Entry 7ZMZ (X-ray diffraction, 3.20 A resolution); this record covers chains A and D.

== Chain A ==
Molecule: Interleukin-2
Organism: Homo sapiens
Reference sequence: P60568 (IL2_HUMAN); residues 0-133 here correspond to UniProt positions 20-153 (UniProt number = residue number + 20)
Amino-acid sequence (146 residues; numbered -1 to 144; the number before each row is that of its first residue; numbers below 1 keep their minus sign (Gly-1 is residue -1)):
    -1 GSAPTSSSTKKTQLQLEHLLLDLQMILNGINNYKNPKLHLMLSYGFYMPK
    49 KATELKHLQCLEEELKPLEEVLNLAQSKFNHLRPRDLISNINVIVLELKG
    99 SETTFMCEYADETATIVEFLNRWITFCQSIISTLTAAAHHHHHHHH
Not modelled in the structure: -1 to 3, 97-101, 136-144
Construct notes: expression tag (-1, 134-144); engineered mutation His37 (Thr57 in P60568), Leu38 (Arg58 in P60568), Ser41 (Thr61 in P60568), Tyr42 (Phe62 in P60568), Gly43 (Lys63 in P60568); conflict Phe77 (Asn97 in P60568), Asn78 (Phe98 in P60568)
Swiss-Prot annotation at these positions:
  - glycosylation: Thr3 (O-linked (GalNAc...) threonine)
Disulfide bonds: Cys58-Cys105
From the paper describing this entry:
  - mutagenesis - T37H/R38L/T41S/F42Y/K43G: increased binding to IL-2Ra at low pH
  - mutagenesis - T37H/R38L/T41S/F42Y/K43G: decreased binding to neutral pH

== Chain D ==
Molecule: Interleukin-2 receptor subunit alpha
Organism: Homo sapiens
Reference sequence: P01589 (IL2RA_HUMAN); residues 0-217 here correspond to UniProt positions 21-238 (UniProt number = residue number + 21)
Amino-acid sequence (258 residues; each row starts with the number of its first residue; numbers below 1 keep their minus sign (Gly-1 is residue -1)):
    -1 GAELCDDDPPEIPHATFKAMAYKEGTMLNCECKRGFRRIKSGSLYMLCTG
    49 NSSHSSWDNQCQCTSSATRNTTKQVTPQPEEQKERKTTEMQSPMQPVDQA
    99 SLPGHCREPPPWENEATERIYHFVVGQMVYYQCVQGYRALHRGPAESVCK
   149 MTHGKTRWTQPQLICTGEMETSQFPGEEKPQASPEGRPESETSCLVTTTD
   199 FQIQTEMAATMETSIFTTEAAALEVLFQGPGAAGGGLNDIFEAQKIEWHE
   249 HHHHHHHH
Not modelled in the structure: -1, 48-51, 64-100, 166-256
Construct notes: expression tag (-1, 218-256)
Disulfide bonds: Cys3-Cys147, Cys28-Cys59, Cys30-Cys61, Cys46-Cys104, Cys131-Cys163

== Interface between chain A and chain D ==
Contacting residue pairs (32):
  Pro34(A) with Asp4(D)
  Lys35(A) with Leu2(D); Asp4(D), salt bridge
  Leu38(A) with His120(D)
  Tyr42(A) with Asn27(D), hydrogen bond; Leu42(D), hydrophobic; His120(D)
  Gly43(A) with Arg36(D), hydrogen bond (backbone-side chain); Leu42(D)
  Phe44(A) with Leu42(D), hydrophobic
  Tyr45(A) with Arg35(D); Arg36(D), hydrogen bond (side chain-backbone); Ile37(D); Lys38(D)
  Glu61(A) with Lys38(D); Ser39(D), hydrogen bond (side chain-backbone)
  Glu62(A) with Arg36(D), salt bridge
  Lys64(A) with Ser39(D); Ser41(D)
  Pro65(A) with Arg36(D); Gly40(D); Leu42(D)
  Glu68(A) with Ser41(D); Leu42(D), hydrogen bond (side chain-backbone); Tyr43(D), hydrogen bond (backbone-side chain); Asn57(D)
  Val69(A) with Leu42(D), hydrophobic
  Leu72(A) with Met25(D), hydrophobic
  Gln74(A) with Ala0(D), hydrogen bond (side chain-backbone); Glu1(D); Leu2(D)
  Tyr107(A) with Lys38(D)
Also at the interface, not in a pair above, chain A (17 interface residues in all): Asn71
Interface features reported in the paper:
  - specific contacts: Tyr42(A)-Asn27(D) (hydrogen bond)

== Summary ==
The chain A/chain D interface involves 17 residues from each chain, with 7 hydrogen bonds and 2 salt bridges.
Polar pairs include Lys35(A)-Asp4(D), Glu62(A)-Arg36(D) and Tyr42(A)-Asn27(D). The authors report a hydrogen
bond between Tyr42(A) and Asn27(D). The paper reports that T37H/R38L/T41S/F42Y/K43G of chain A increase
binding to IL-2Ra at low pH; T37H/R38L/T41S/F42Y/K43G of chain A reduce binding to neutral pH.
Here chain A is Interleukin-2 and chain D is Interleukin-2 receptor subunit alpha, both from Homo sapiens.
Entry 7ZMZ (Engineered Interleukin 2 bound to CD25 receptor) was determined by X-ray diffraction.
